8Q7B - chains D and C of the 6 polymer chains in the assembly; structure by electron microscopy, 2.56 A resolution.

# Chain D
Name: 5D3(Fab) heavy chain variable domain
Source organism: Mus musculus
Notes: antibody fragment or engineered binder
Sequence (221 residues; row label = number of the first residue in the row):
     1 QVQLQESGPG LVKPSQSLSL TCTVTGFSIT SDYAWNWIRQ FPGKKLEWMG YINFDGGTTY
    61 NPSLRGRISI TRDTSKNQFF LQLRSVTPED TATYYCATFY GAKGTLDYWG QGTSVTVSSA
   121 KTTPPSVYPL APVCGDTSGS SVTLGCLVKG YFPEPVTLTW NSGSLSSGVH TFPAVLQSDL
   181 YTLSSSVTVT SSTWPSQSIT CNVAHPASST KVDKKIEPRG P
Not modelled in the structure: 1, 120-221
Disulfide bonds: Cys22-Cys96

# Chain C
Name: 5D3(Fab) light chain variable domain
Source organism: Mus musculus
Notes: antibody fragment or engineered binder
Sequence (214 residues; each row starts with the number of its first residue):
     1 DIVLTQSPSS FSVSLGDRVT ISCKASGYIL NRLAWYQQKP GNAPRLLISG ATSLETGFPS
    61 RFSGTGSGKD YTLSISSLQT EDVGTYYCQQ YWSTPWTFGG GTKLEIRRAD AAPTVSIFPP
   121 SSEQLTSGGA SVVCFLNNFY PKDINVKWKI DGSERQNGVL NSWTDQDSKD STYSMSSTLT
   181 LTKDEYERHN SYTCEATHKT STSPIVKSFN RNEC
Not modelled in the structure: 108-214
Disulfide bonds: Cys23-Cys88

# Chain D / chain C interface
Contacting residue pairs - 31 pairs, chain D then chain C:
  Asn36(D) - Trp96(C)
  Gln40(D) - Gln38(C)  hydrogen bond
  Gln40(D) - Tyr87(C)  hydrogen bond
  Lys44(D) - Tyr87(C)
  Lys44(D) - Gly100(C)
  Lys45(D) - Gly100(C)  hydrogen bond (side chain-backbone)
  Leu46(D) - Tyr87(C)  hydrophobic
  Leu46(D) - Phe98(C)  hydrophobic
  Trp48(D) - Thr94(C)
  Trp48(D) - Pro95(C)  hydrophobic
  Trp48(D) - Trp96(C)
  Tyr51(D) - Trp96(C)  hydrophobic
  Tyr95(D) - Gln38(C)
  Tyr95(D) - Asn42(C)
  Tyr95(D) - Ala43(C)  hydrophobic
  Phe99(D) - Trp96(C)  hydrophobic
  Lys103(D) - Leu46(C)
  Lys103(D) - Ser49(C)
  Lys103(D) - Glu55(C)  salt bridge
  Lys103(D) - Tyr91(C)
  Gly104(D) - Tyr91(C)
  Thr105(D) - Ala34(C)
  Thr105(D) - Leu46(C)
  Thr105(D) - Ser49(C)
  Thr105(D) - Tyr91(C)
  Leu106(D) - Tyr36(C)  hydrogen bond (backbone-side chain)
  Leu106(D) - Leu46(C)
  Asp107(D) - Leu46(C)
  Trp109(D) - Ala43(C)  hydrophobic
  Trp109(D) - Pro44(C)
  Gly110(D) - Ala43(C)
Interface residues without a listed pair, chain D (17 interface residues in all): Pro62

# In short
The interface between chain D and chain C involves 17 residues on one side and 16 on the other, with 4
hydrogen bonds and 1 salt bridge. Among the polar pairs are Lys103(D)-Glu55(C), Gln40(D)-Gln38(C) and
Gln40(D)-Tyr87(C).
Chain D is 5D3(Fab) heavy chain variable domain and chain C is 5D3(Fab) light chain variable domain, both from
Mus musculus; the structure, ABCG2 in complex with MZ29 and 5D3 Fab, was determined by electron microscopy,
deposited together with 8PXO, 8PY4 and 8QCM.
